Entry 1PMM (X-ray diffraction, 2.00 A resolution); this record covers chains D and E of the 6 polymer chains in the assembly.

[Chain D (and E)]
Name: Glutamate decarboxylase beta
Source organism: Escherichia coli
Notes: EC 4.1.1.15; chain E of this document is another copy of the same molecule, construct and numbering; everything in this record applies to it too
Reference sequence: P69910 (DCEB_ECOLI); residue numbers follow UniProt; this construct covers 1-466
Sequence (466 residues; row label = number of the first residue in the row):
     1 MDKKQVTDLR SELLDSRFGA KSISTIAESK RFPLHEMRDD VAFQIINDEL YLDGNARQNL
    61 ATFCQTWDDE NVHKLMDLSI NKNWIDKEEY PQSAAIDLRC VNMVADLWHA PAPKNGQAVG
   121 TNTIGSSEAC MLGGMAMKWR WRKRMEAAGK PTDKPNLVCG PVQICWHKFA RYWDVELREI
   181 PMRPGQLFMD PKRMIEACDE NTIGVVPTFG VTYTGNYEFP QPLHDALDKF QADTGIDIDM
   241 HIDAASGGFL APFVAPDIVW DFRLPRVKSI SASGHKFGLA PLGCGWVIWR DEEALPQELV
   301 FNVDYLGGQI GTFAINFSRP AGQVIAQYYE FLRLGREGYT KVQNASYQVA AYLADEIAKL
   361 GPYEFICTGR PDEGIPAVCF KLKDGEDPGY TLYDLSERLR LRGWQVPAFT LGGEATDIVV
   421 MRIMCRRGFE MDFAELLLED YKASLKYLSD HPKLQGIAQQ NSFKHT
Disordered / not traced: 1-2, 453-466 (chain E: 1-3, 453-466)
UniProt features mapped onto this chain:
  - binding site (substrate): T62, N83
  - binding site (pyridoxal 5'-phosphate): S126, S127, T212, H275
  - modified residue: K276 (N6-(pyridoxal phosphate)lysine), K446 (N6-acetyllysine), K453 (N6-acetyllysine), K464 (N6-acetyllysine)
  - mutagenesis: K276 (K276A: Strongly reduces pyridoxal phosphate binding and increases stability of the polypeptide; K276H: Abolishes pyridoxal phosphate binding)
Glycans and other covalent adducts: pyridoxal phosphate (PLP) linked to K276
Residues lining bound ligands: pyridoxal phosphate (PLP): F63, G125, S126, S127, Q163, C165, T208, G210, T212, D243, A245, S246, S273, H275
Reported in the primary citation:
  - binding site for pyridoxal phosphate: Q163, T212, D243, A245, H275, K276
  - binding site for acetic acid: T62, F63, D86

[Chain D / chain E interface]
Pairs across the interface (89; chain D residue first):
  R10(D) - E337(E)  salt bridge
  S11(D) - K341(E)  hydrogen bond
  L14(D) - R333(E)  hydrogen bond (backbone-side chain)
  D15(D) - R333(E)
  D15(D) - K341(E)  salt bridge
  S16(D) - R333(E)
  S16(D) - L334(E)
  S16(D) - V342(E)
  F18(D) - R57(E)
  F18(D) - W67(E)  hydrophobic
  F18(D) - A345(E)
  F18(D) - R427(E)
  F18(D) - G428(E)
  F18(D) - E430(E)
  G19(D) - K341(E)
  I23(D) - E430(E)
  S24(D) - Q348(E)
  S24(D) - M431(E)
  I26(D) - D432(E)
  I26(D) - E435(E)
  A27(D) - D432(E)  hydrogen bond (backbone-side chain)
  Q44(D) - R57(E)
  I45(D) - E430(E)
  I45(D) - D432(E)
  D48(D) - R57(E)  salt bridge
  D48(D) - E430(E)
  D48(D) - F433(E)
  E49(D) - D432(E)
  E49(D) - L436(E)
  Y51(D) - N55(E)
  Y51(D) - R57(E)
  Y51(D) - Q58(E)
  L52(D) - Q58(E)
  L52(D) - R402(E)  hydrogen bond (backbone-side chain)
  L52(D) - W404(E)  hydrophobic
  L52(D) - F433(E)  hydrophobic
  L52(D) - L436(E)  hydrophobic
  L52(D) - D440(E)
  N55(D) - Y51(E)
  R57(D) - F18(E)
  R57(D) - Q44(E)
  R57(D) - D48(E)  salt bridge
  R57(D) - Y51(E)
  Q58(D) - Y51(E)
  Q58(D) - L52(E)
  W67(D) - F18(E)  hydrophobic
  W67(D) - Q44(E)
  R333(D) - L14(E)  hydrogen bond (side chain-backbone)
  R333(D) - D15(E)  hydrogen bond (side chain-backbone)
  R333(D) - S16(E)
  L334(D) - S16(E)
  E337(D) - R10(E)  salt bridge
  K341(D) - S11(E)  hydrogen bond
  K341(D) - D15(E)  salt bridge
  K341(D) - G19(E)
  V342(D) - S16(E)
  A345(D) - F18(E)
  Q348(D) - S24(E)  hydrogen bond (side chain-backbone)
  Y352(D) - I26(E)
  E397(D) - R398(E)  salt bridge
  E397(D) - L401(E)
  R398(D) - E397(E)  salt bridge
  R400(D) - R400(E)
  R400(D) - L401(E)  hydrogen bond (side chain-backbone)
  R400(D) - G403(E)
  L401(D) - E397(E)
  L401(D) - R400(E)  hydrogen bond (backbone-side chain)
  L401(D) - L401(E)  hydrophobic
  R402(D) - L52(E)  hydrogen bond (side chain-backbone)
  R402(D) - R400(E)
  W404(D) - L52(E)  hydrophobic
  R427(D) - F18(E)
  G428(D) - F18(E)
  E430(D) - F18(E)
  E430(D) - I23(E)
  E430(D) - Q44(E)
  E430(D) - I45(E)
  E430(D) - D48(E)
  M431(D) - S24(E)
  D432(D) - I26(E)
  D432(D) - A27(E)  hydrogen bond (side chain-backbone)
  D432(D) - I45(E)
  D432(D) - E49(E)
  F433(D) - D48(E)
  F433(D) - L52(E)  hydrophobic
  E435(D) - I26(E)
  L436(D) - E49(E)
  L436(D) - L52(E)  hydrophobic
  D440(D) - L52(E)
Also at the interface, not in a pair above, chain D (47 interface residues in all): R17, T25, Y447
Also at the interface, not in a pair above, chain E (48 interface residues in all): R17, T25, Y352, Y447

[Summary]
Chain D and chain E form an interface of 47 and 48 residues respectively; the contacts include 12 hydrogen
bonds and 8 salt bridges. Polar pairs include R10(D)-E337(E), D15(D)-K341(E) and D48(D)-R57(E). The paper
reports a binding site for pyridoxal phosphate at Q163(D), T212(D) and D243(D) among others; a binding site
for acetic acid at T62(D), F63(D) and D86(D).
Chain D and chain E are both Glutamate decarboxylase beta (Escherichia coli); the structure, Crystal structure
of Escherichia coli GadB (low pH), was determined by X-ray diffraction (same publication as 1PMO).
